PDB entry 5NQV | X-ray diffraction, 1.95 A resolution | chains A and E of the 4 polymer chains in the assembly

[Chain A]
Protein: Protein TOPLESS
Source organism: Arabidopsis thaliana
Reference sequence: Q94AI7 (TPL_ARATH); residue numbers follow UniProt; this construct covers 3-184
Sequence (210 residues; numbered -25 to 184; the number before each row is that of its first residue; numbers below 1 keep their minus sign (Met-25 is residue -25)):
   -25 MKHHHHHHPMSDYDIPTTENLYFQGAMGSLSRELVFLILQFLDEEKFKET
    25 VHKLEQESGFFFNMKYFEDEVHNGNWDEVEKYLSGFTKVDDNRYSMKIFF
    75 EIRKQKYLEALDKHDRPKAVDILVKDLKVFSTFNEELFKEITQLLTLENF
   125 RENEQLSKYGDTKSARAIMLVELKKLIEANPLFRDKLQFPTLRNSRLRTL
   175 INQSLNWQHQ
Not modelled in the structure: -25 to -1, 180-184
Sequence notes: initiating methionine (-25); expression tag (-24 to 2)
From the paper describing this entry:
  - self-association interface (contacts with another copy of this molecule); pairs are residue here / residue on that copy: Lys102-Thr120, Thr116-Gln117 (hydrogen bond)
  - mutagenesis - I175N, N176H: unchanged binding to IAA12
  - mutagenesis - I175N, N176H: unchanged binding to WUS
  - mutagenesis - F35Q: decreased binding to IAA12
  - mutagenesis - F35Q: decreased binding to WUS
  - mutagenesis - F35Q, F74Q, K102S/T116A/Q117S/E122S: abolished signaling
  - mutagenesis - N176H: decreased signaling
  - mutagenesis - F74Q: decreased binding to IAA12 or WUS
  - mutagenesis - K102S/T116A/Q117S/E122S: decreased binding to FAM-IAA12 EAR motif

[Chain E]
Protein: EAR motif of IAA27
Sequence (11 residues; each row starts with the number of its first residue):
     7 TELRLGLPGSE
Not modelled in the structure: 17

[Chain A / chain E interface]
Residue-residue contacts - 26 pairs, chain A then chain E:
  Arg67(A) - Thr7(E)
  Met70(A) - Leu9(E)  hydrophobic
  Lys71(A) - Thr7(E)
  Lys71(A) - Glu8(E)
  Lys71(A) - Leu9(E)
  Phe74(A) - Leu9(E)  hydrophobic
  Phe74(A) - Arg10(E)
  Glu75(A) - Pro14(E)
  Lys78(A) - Arg10(E)  hydrogen bond (side chain-backbone)
  Lys78(A) - Leu11(E)  hydrogen bond (side chain-backbone)
  Lys78(A) - Gly12(E)  hydrogen bond (side chain-backbone)
  Phe104(A) - Leu9(E)  hydrophobic
  Phe107(A) - Thr7(E)
  Leu111(A) - Leu9(E)  hydrophobic
  Leu111(A) - Leu11(E)
  Ile115(A) - Leu11(E)  hydrophobic
  Asn127(A) - Leu11(E)
  Gln129(A) - Gly12(E)
  Leu130(A) - Leu11(E)
  Leu130(A) - Leu13(E)  hydrophobic
  Lys132(A) - Leu13(E)
  Tyr133(A) - Leu13(E)
  Ile142(A) - Pro14(E)
  Met143(A) - Pro14(E)  hydrophobic
  Glu146(A) - Pro14(E)
  Glu146(A) - Gly15(E)
Other interface residues (no listed pair), chain A (20 interface residues in all): Asn108, Leu118
Interface features reported in the paper:
  - interface residues, chain A: Arg67(A), Lys71(A), Lys78(A), Tyr133(A)

[In short]
20 residues of chain A and 9 residues of chain E are in contact, with 3 hydrogen bonds. Polar pairs include
Lys78(A)-Arg10(E), Lys78(A)-Leu11(E) and Lys78(A)-Gly12(E). The paper reports that F35Q, F74Q and
K102S/T116A/Q117S/E122S of chain A abolish signaling; interface residues Arg67(A), Lys71(A) and Lys78(A) among
others; 5 substitutions were tested in all.
Here chain A is Protein TOPLESS (Arabidopsis thaliana) and chain E is EAR motif of IAA27. Entry 5NQV
(Structure of the Arabidopsis Thaliana TOPLESS N-terminal domain) was determined by X-ray diffraction,
deposited together with 5NQS.
